Entry 7U0F (electron microscopy, 3.53 A resolution); this record covers chains G and H of the 10 polymer chains in the assembly.

== Chain G (and H) ==
Protein: Protein Rev
From: Human immunodeficiency virus 1
Notes: chain H of this document is another copy of the same molecule, construct and numbering; everything in this record applies to it too
UniProtKB: P04616 (REV_HV1B1); residues 1-116 here = UniProt positions 1-116
Sequence (116 residues; numbered 1 to 116; the number before each row is that of its first residue):
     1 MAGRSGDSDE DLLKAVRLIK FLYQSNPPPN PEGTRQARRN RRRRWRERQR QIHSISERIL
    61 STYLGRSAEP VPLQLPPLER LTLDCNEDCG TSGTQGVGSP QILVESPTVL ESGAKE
Not modelled in the structure: 1-10, 66-116

== How chain G and chain H interact ==
Pairs across the interface (19):
  Lys14(G) with Phe21(H); Leu22(H); Ser25(H); Asn26(H); Arg48(H)
  Arg17(G) with Leu18(H)
  Phe21(G) with Lys14(H); Leu18(H), hydrophobic; Ile59(H), hydrophobic; Tyr63(H), hydrophobic
  Leu22(G) with Ile55(H), hydrophobic
  Gln24(G) with Tyr63(H), hydrogen bond
  Gln51(G) with Glu47(H); Arg50(H), hydrogen bond; Gln51(H)
  Ile55(G) with Arg48(H); Gln51(H)
  Arg58(G) with Arg41(H)
  Ile59(G) with Asn26(H)
Also at the interface, not in a pair above, chain G (14 interface residues in all): Leu13, Lys20, Ser25, Glu47, Arg48
Also at the interface, not in a pair above, chain H (18 interface residues in all): Arg44, Trp45, Ser54, Arg58

== In short ==
Chain G and chain H form an interface of 14 and 18 residues respectively; the contacts include 2 hydrogen
bonds. Among the polar pairs are Gln24(G)-Tyr63(H) and Gln51(G)-Arg50(H).
Both chains are Protein Rev (Human immunodeficiency virus 1). Entry 7U0F (HIV-1 Rev in complex with tubulin)
was determined by electron microscopy.
